9IMM - chains A and D of the 11 polymer chains in the assembly; structure by electron microscopy, 3.22 A resolution.

# Chain A
Molecule: RNA-directed RNA polymerase nsp12
Organism: Severe acute respiratory syndrome coronavirus 2
Notes: EC 2.7.7.48, 2.7.7.50
Reference sequence: P0DTD1 (R1AB_SARS2); residues 1-932 here correspond to UniProt positions 4393-5324 (UniProt number = residue number + 4392)
Sequence (932 residues; numbered 1 to 932; the number before each row is that of its first residue):
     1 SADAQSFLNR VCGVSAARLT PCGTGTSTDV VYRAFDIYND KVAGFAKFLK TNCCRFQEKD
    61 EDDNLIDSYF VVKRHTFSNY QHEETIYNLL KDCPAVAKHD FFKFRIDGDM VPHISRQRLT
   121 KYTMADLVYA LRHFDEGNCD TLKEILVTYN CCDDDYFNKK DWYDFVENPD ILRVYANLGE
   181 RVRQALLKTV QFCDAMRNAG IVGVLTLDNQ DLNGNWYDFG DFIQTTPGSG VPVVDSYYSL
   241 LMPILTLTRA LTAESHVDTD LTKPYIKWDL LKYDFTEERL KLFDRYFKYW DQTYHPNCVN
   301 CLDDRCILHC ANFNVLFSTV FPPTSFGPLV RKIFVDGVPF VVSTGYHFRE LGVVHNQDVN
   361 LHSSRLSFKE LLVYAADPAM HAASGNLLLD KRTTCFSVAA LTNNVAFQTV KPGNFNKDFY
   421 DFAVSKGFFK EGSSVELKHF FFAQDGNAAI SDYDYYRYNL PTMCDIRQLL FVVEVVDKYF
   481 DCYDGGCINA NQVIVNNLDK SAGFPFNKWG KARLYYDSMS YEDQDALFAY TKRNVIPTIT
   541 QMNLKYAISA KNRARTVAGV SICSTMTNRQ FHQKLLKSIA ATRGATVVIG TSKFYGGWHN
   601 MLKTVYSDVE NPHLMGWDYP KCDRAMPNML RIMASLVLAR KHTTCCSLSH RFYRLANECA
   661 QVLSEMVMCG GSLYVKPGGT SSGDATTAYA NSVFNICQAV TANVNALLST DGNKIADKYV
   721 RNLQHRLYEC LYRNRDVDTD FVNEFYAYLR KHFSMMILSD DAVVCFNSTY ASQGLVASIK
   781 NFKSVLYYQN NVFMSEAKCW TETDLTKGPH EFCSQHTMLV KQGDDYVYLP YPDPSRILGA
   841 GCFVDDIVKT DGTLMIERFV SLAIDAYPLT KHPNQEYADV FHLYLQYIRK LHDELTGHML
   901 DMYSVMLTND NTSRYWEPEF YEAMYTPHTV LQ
Not modelled in the structure: 1-3, 930-932
Bound ions: Zn2+ site 1: H295, C301, C306, C310; Zn2+ site 2: C487, H642, C645, C646
UniProt features mapped onto this chain:
  - region: K545 to R555 (Interaction with RMP Remdesivir), T582 to P620 (RdRp Palm N-ter)
  - active site: S759, D760, D761
  - binding site (Mn(2+)): N209, D218
  - binding site (Zn(2+)): H295, C301, C306, C310, C487, H642, C645, C646
  - site: Q932 (Cleavage)

# Chain D
Molecule: Non-structural protein 8
Organism: Severe acute respiratory syndrome coronavirus 2
Reference sequence: P0DTD1 (R1AB_SARS2); residues 1-198 here correspond to UniProt positions 3943-4140 (UniProt number = residue number + 3942)
Sequence (198 residues; numbered 1 to 198; the number before each row is that of its first residue):
     1 AIASEFSSLP SYAAFATAQE AYEQAVANGD SEVVLKKLKK SLNVAKSEFD RDAAMQRKLE
    61 KMADQAMTQM YKQARSEDKR AKVTSAMQTM LFTMLRKLDN DALNNIINNA RDGCVPLNII
   121 PLTTAAKLMV VIPDYNTYKN TCDGTTFTYA SALWEIQQVV DADSKIVQLS EISMDNSPNL
   181 AWPLIVTALR ANSAVKLQ
Not modelled in the structure: 1-5, 192-198
UniProt features mapped onto this chain:
  - site: Q198 (Cleavage)

# Chain A / chain D interface
Pairs across the interface (24):
  N414(A) - M87(D)
  F415(A) - M94(D)  hydrophobic
  K417(A) - M90(D)
  K417(A) - T93(D)
  K417(A) - K97(D)
  I847(A) - V83(D)  hydrophobic
  V848(A) - S76(D)
  V848(A) - R80(D)
  D851(A) - R75(D)  salt bridge
  D851(A) - K79(D)
  L854(A) - K72(D)
  L854(A) - R75(D)
  L854(A) - S76(D)
  L895(A) - Y71(D)  hydrophobic
  H898(A) - Y71(D)
  M899(A) - M67(D)
  M899(A) - T68(D)
  M899(A) - Y71(D)  hydrophobic
  Y903(A) - Y71(D)
  V905(A) - D64(D)
  V905(A) - M67(D)  hydrophobic
  M906(A) - D64(D)
  L907(A) - D64(D)
  L907(A) - T68(D)
Also at the interface, not in a pair above, chain A (18 interface residues in all): D421, D846, T850, T853

# Summary
The interface between chain A and chain D involves 18 residues on one side and 15 on the other, with 1 salt
bridge. Its one salt-bridged contact is D851(A)-R75(D).
Chain A is RNA-directed RNA polymerase nsp12 and chain D is Non-structural protein 8, both from Severe acute
respiratory syndrome coronavirus 2; the structure, SARS-CoV-2 Replication-Transcription Complex has a dimer
architecture (local dRTC) in post-capping state, was determined by electron microscopy (same publication as
9IMK and 8XCH).
